8Z4R - chain A; structure by X-ray diffraction, 1.81 A resolution.

[Chain A]
Protein: Hydroquinone Dioxygenase PaD
Source organism: Aspergillus westerdijkiae
Sequence (473 residues; numbered 1 to 473; the number before each row is that of its first residue):
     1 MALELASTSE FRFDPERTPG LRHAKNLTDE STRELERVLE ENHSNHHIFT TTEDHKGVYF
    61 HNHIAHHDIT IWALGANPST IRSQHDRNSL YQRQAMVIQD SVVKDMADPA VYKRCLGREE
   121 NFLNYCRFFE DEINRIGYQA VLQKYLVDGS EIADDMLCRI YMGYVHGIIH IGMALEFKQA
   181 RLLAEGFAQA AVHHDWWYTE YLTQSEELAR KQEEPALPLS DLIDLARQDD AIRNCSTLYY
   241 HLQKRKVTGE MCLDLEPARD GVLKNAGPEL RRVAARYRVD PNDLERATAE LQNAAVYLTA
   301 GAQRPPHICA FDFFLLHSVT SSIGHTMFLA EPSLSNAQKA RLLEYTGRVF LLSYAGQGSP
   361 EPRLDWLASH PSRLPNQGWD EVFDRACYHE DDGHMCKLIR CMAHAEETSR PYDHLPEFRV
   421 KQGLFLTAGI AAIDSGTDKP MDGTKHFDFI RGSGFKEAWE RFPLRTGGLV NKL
Not modelled in the structure: 1, 467-473
Modified positions: Lys-397 (lysine nz-carboxylic acid; KCX)
Bound ions: Fe ion: His-63, His-166, His-317, His-394, Lys-397
Small-molecule neighbours: 2-methoxy-6-methyl-benzene-1,4-diol (A1D7Y): Tyr-59, Phe-60, His-61, His-63, Tyr-164, His-166, Leu-253, Phe-313, Phe-314, Asp-392, Met-441, Thr-444, His-446, Arg-451
Reported in the primary citation:
  - conformationally variable residues (side-chain flip): Arg-451
  - binding site for 2-methoxy-6-methyl-benzene-1,4-diol: Phe-60, His-61, Arg-451
  - mutagenesis - F60A, F60W, F60Y, M251A, L253F, L253W: decreased catalytic activity on 2-methoxy-6-methyl-benzene-1,4-diol
  - mutagenesis - K56A, G57A, V58A, L253A: abolished catalytic activity on 2-methoxy-6-methyl-benzene-1,4-diol
  - contacts within the chain: His-61/His-193 (hydrogen bond)
  - catalytic residues: His-61 (proposed by the authors, not directly observed)
  - specificity-determining residues: Lys-56 to Phe-60, Lys-246 to Ala-258, Thr-444 to Asp-448 (by similarity / conservation)

[Summary]
Bound to chain A: 2-methoxy-6-methyl-benzene-1,4-diol. His-63, His-166, His-317, His-394 and Lys-397
coordinate a Fe ion ion. From the paper: the catalytic residue His-61; F60A, F60W and F60Y, among others,
reduce catalytic activity on 2-methoxy-6-methyl-benzene-1,4-diol; 10 substitutions were tested in all.
Chain A is Hydroquinone Dioxygenase PaD (Aspergillus westerdijkiae); the structure, The crystal structure of a
Hydroquinone Dioxygenase PaD with substrate, was determined by X-ray diffraction (same publication as 8Z4Q and
8Z4S).
